PDB entry 8CSX | electron microscopy, 2.40 A resolution | chains K and L of the 3 polymer chains in the assembly

Chain K:
Protein: Blood group Rh(CE) polypeptide
From: Homo sapiens
Reference sequence: P18577 (RHCE_HUMAN); residues 1-417 here = UniProt positions 1-417
Amino-acid sequence (417 residues; each row starts with the number of its first residue):
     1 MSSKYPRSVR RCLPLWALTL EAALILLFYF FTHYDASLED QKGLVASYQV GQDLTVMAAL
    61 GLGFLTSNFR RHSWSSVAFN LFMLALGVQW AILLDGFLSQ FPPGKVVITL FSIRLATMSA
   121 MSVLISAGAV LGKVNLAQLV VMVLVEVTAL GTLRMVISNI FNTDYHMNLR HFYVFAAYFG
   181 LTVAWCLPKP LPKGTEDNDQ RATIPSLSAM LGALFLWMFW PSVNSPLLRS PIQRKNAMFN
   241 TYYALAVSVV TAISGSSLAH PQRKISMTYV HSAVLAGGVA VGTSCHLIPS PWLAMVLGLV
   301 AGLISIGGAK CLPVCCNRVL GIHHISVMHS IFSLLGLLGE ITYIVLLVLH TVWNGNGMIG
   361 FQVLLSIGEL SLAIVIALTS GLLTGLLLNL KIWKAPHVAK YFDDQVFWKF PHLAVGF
Unresolved in the structure: 1, 36-40, 101-104, 191-199, 316-324, 351-359
Swiss-Prot annotation at these positions:
  - natural variant: W16 (C16W: Found in antigen c/Rh4; this construct carries the variant), A36 (A36T: In C(X)/Rh9 antigen), Q41 (Q41R: Found in antigen C(W)/Rh8), L60 (L60I: Found in antigen C/Rh2), N68 (N68S: Found in antigen C/Rh2), P103 (P103S: Found in antigen C/Rh2), R154 (R154T: Found in antigen RhEKH), P226 (A226P: Found in antigen E/Rh3; this construct carries the variant), Q233 (Q233E: Found in antigen RhEFM), M238 (M238V: Found in antigen RhEFM), L245 (L245V: In VS antigen), H329 (H329D; H329R)

Chain L:
Protein: Ammonium transporter Rh type A
From: Homo sapiens
Reference sequence: Q02094 (RHAG_HUMAN); residue numbers follow UniProt; this construct covers 1-409
Amino-acid sequence (409 residues; row label = number of the first residue in the row):
     1 MRFTFPLMAI VLEIAMIVLF GLFVEYETDQ TVLEQLNITK PTDMGIFFEL YPLFQDVHVM
    61 IFVGFGFLMT FLKKYGFSSV GINLLVAALG LQWGTIVQGI LQSQGQKFNI GIKNMINADF
   121 SAATVLISFG AVLGKTSPTQ MLIMTILEIV FFAHNEYLVS EIFKASDIGA SMTIHAFGAY
   181 FGLAVAGILY RSGLRKGHEN EESAYYSDLF AMIGTLFLWM FWPSFNSAIA EPGDKQCRAI
   241 VNTYFSLAAC VLTAFAFSSL VEHRGKLNMV HIQNATLAGG VAVGTCADMA IHPFGSMIIG
   301 SIAGMVSVLG YKFLTPLFTT KLRIHDTCGV HNLHGLPGVV GGLAGIVAVA MGASNTSMAM
   361 QAAALGSSIG TAVVGGLMTG LILKLPLWGQ PSDQNCYDDS VYWKVPKTR
Unresolved in the structure: 27-47

Chain K / chain L interface:
Contacting residue pairs (121):
  Y5(K) - R264(L)
  P6(K) - R264(L)  hydrogen bond (backbone-side chain)
  R7(K) - R264(L)
  S8(K) - R264(L)
  V9(K) - S259(L)
  V9(K) - R264(L)  hydrogen bond (backbone-backbone)
  V9(K) - G265(L)
  R10(K) - S259(L)
  R10(K) - L260(L)  hydrogen bond (side chain-backbone)
  R10(K) - V261(L)
  R10(K) - E262(L)  hydrogen bond (side chain-backbone)
  R10(K) - H263(L)
  R10(K) - R264(L)
  R10(K) - G265(L)
  L13(K) - S259(L)
  P14(K) - A256(L)
  P14(K) - S259(L)
  P14(K) - L260(L)
  A17(K) - A256(L)  hydrophobic
  L18(K) - T253(L)
  L18(K) - A256(L)  hydrophobic
  L18(K) - F257(L)  hydrophobic
  E21(K) - A249(L)
  E21(K) - L252(L)
  E21(K) - M297(L)
  E21(K) - S301(L)
  L24(K) - M297(L)
  I25(K) - F294(L)
  I25(K) - M297(L)  hydrophobic
  I25(K) - I298(L)  hydrophobic
  I25(K) - S301(L)
  F28(K) - F245(L)  hydrophobic
  F28(K) - M297(L)  hydrophobic
  Y29(K) - F294(L)  hydrophobic
  Y34(K) - C237(L)  hydrogen bond
  Y34(K) - R238(L)  hydrogen bond (side chain-backbone)
  Y34(K) - V241(L)
  Y34(K) - N242(L)  hydrogen bond
  Y34(K) - M289(L)
  Y34(K) - H292(L)  hydrogen bond (side chain-backbone)
  Y34(K) - P293(L)
  L44(K) - Q236(L)
  L44(K) - C237(L)  hydrophobic
  V45(K) - E49(L)
  Y48(K) - P223(L)
  Y48(K) - S224(L)
  Y48(K) - I240(L)  hydrophobic
  Q49(K) - P52(L)
  Q52(K) - D56(L)  hydrogen bond
  Q52(K) - F221(L)
  Q52(K) - S224(L)  hydrogen bond
  T55(K) - W219(L)
  T55(K) - M220(L)
  V56(K) - M220(L)  hydrophobic
  V56(K) - F221(L)  hydrophobic
  A59(K) - L216(L)
  A59(K) - M220(L)  hydrophobic
  L60(K) - F217(L)  hydrophobic
  L60(K) - M220(L)
  F64(K) - L209(L)  hydrophobic
  F64(K) - I213(L)  hydrophobic
  F64(K) - L216(L)  hydrophobic
  R70(K) - Y205(L)
  R71(K) - Y205(L)  hydrogen bond (backbone-side chain)
  H72(K) - Y205(L)  hydrogen bond (backbone-side chain)
  S73(K) - Y205(L)  hydrogen bond (backbone-side chain)
  S73(K) - L209(L)
  W74(K) - Y205(L)  hydrogen bond (side chain-backbone)
  W74(K) - D208(L)
  W74(K) - L209(L)
  W74(K) - M269(L)  hydrophobic
  V77(K) - M212(L)  hydrophobic
  V77(K) - L216(L)  hydrophobic
  A78(K) - F255(L)
  A78(K) - I272(L)  hydrophobic
  F79(K) - L267(L)  hydrophobic
  L81(K) - W219(L)  hydrophobic
  F82(K) - V251(L)  hydrophobic
  F82(K) - L252(L)  hydrophobic
  F82(K) - F255(L)  hydrophobic
  L84(K) - W219(L)  hydrophobic
  A85(K) - A248(L)
  A85(K) - V251(L)  hydrophobic
  A85(K) - L252(L)  hydrophobic
  L86(K) - L252(L)
  V88(K) - Y244(L)
  Q89(K) - A248(L)
  Q89(K) - A249(L)
  Q89(K) - L252(L)
  Q89(K) - M297(L)
  I108(K) - F245(L)  hydrophobic
  I108(K) - P293(L)  hydrophobic
  L110(K) - I240(L)  hydrophobic
  I113(K) - V241(L)  hydrophobic
  I113(K) - F245(L)  hydrophobic
  L136(K) - F255(L)  hydrophobic
  A202(K) - Y206(L)
  I204(K) - Y206(L)  hydrophobic
  P205(K) - Y206(L)
  S208(K) - L209(L)
  F215(K) - F217(L)  hydrophobic
  D404(K) - Y205(L)  hydrogen bond
  Q405(K) - K266(L)
  V406(K) - K266(L)
  F407(K) - K266(L)
  F407(K) - L267(L)  hydrogen bond (backbone-backbone)
  W408(K) - K266(L)
  W408(K) - L267(L)
  W408(K) - N268(L)
  W408(K) - M269(L)  hydrophobic
  W408(K) - I272(L)  hydrophobic
  K409(K) - E262(L)  salt bridge
  K409(K) - K266(L)
  K409(K) - L267(L)  hydrogen bond (backbone-backbone)
  K409(K) - N268(L)
  F410(K) - Y205(L)  hydrophobic
  P411(K) - E202(L)
  H412(K) - E202(L)
  V415(K) - H263(L)
  V415(K) - R264(L)
  G416(K) - R264(L)
Other interface residues (no listed pair), chain K (66 interface residues in all): Q41, I92, T117, L211, F417
Other interface residues (no listed pair), chain L (59 interface residues in all): L53, A204, F210, G233, D234, A290, I291

Overview:
Chain K and chain L form an interface of 66 and 59 residues respectively; the contacts include 17 hydrogen
bonds and 1 salt bridge. Among the polar pairs are K409(K)-E262(L), P6(K)-R264(L) and R10(K)-L260(L).
Chain K is Blood group Rh(CE) polypeptide and chain L is Ammonium transporter Rh type A, both from Homo
sapiens; the structure, Local refinement of RhAG/CE trimer in class 2 of erythrocyte ankyrin-1 complex, was
determined by electron microscopy together with 7UZ3, 7UZQ, 7UZU, 7V07, 7V0K, 7V0M and 10 further entries from
the same study.
